PDB entry 8QDV | X-ray diffraction, 2.50 A resolution | chains A and B of the 3 polymer chains in the assembly

Chain A (and B):
Protein: 14-3-3 protein zeta/delta
From: Homo sapiens
Notes: chain B of this document is another copy of the same molecule, construct and numbering; everything in this record applies to it too
UniProt: P63104 (1433Z_HUMAN); numbering as in UniProt (aligned over 1-230)
Amino-acid sequence (230 residues; numbered 1 to 230; the number before each row is that of its first residue):
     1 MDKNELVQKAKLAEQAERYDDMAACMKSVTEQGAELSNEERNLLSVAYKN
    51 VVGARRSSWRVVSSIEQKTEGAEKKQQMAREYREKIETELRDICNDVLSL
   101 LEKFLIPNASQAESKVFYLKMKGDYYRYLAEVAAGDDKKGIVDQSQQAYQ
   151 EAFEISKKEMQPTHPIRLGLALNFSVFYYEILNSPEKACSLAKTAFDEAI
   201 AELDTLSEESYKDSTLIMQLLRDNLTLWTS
Disordered / not traced: 70 (chain B: 70-71)
Reported in the primary citation:
  - mutagenesis - R127A: decreased binding to phospho-Tau

How chain A and chain B interact:
Residue-residue contacts (29):
  E5(A) - M78(B)
  Q8(A) - M78(B)
  K9(A) - M78(B)
  L12(A) - I65(B)  hydrophobic
  L12(A) - A79(B)  hydrophobic
  L12(A) - Y82(B)  hydrophobic
  A13(A) - Y82(B)
  Q15(A) - V61(B)
  Q15(A) - I65(B)
  A16(A) - S58(B)  hydrogen bond (backbone-side chain)
  A16(A) - V62(B)  hydrophobic
  R18(A) - S58(B)
  R18(A) - Y82(B)  hydrogen bond
  R18(A) - E89(B)  salt bridge
  D21(A) - Y82(B)  hydrogen bond
  S58(A) - A16(B)  hydrogen bond (side chain-backbone)
  S58(A) - R18(B)
  V61(A) - Q15(B)
  I65(A) - L12(B)  hydrophobic
  I65(A) - Q15(B)
  A79(A) - L12(B)  hydrophobic
  Y82(A) - K9(B)
  Y82(A) - L12(B)  hydrophobic
  Y82(A) - A13(B)
  Y82(A) - R18(B)  hydrogen bond
  Y82(A) - D21(B)  hydrogen bond
  K85(A) - R18(B)
  K85(A) - D21(B)  salt bridge
  E89(A) - R18(B)  salt bridge
Interface residues without a listed pair, chain A (20 interface residues in all): R55, V62, M78, I86
Interface residues without a listed pair, chain B (19 interface residues in all): E5, R55, K85, I86

Overview:
Chain A and chain B form an interface of 20 and 19 residues respectively; the contacts include 6 hydrogen
bonds and 3 salt bridges. Polar contacts include R18(A)-E89(B), K85(A)-D21(B) and A16(A)-S58(B). From the
paper: R127A of chain A reduces binding to phospho-Tau.
Chain A and chain B are both 14-3-3 protein zeta/delta (Homo sapiens); the structure, Structure of 14-3-3 zeta
delta C with the bivalent tau-pS214-pS324 peptide, was determined by X-ray diffraction.
